6O9D - chain A; structure by X-ray diffraction, 2.51 A resolution.

[Chain A]
Molecule: Interleukin-1 receptor-associated kinase 4
Source organism: Homo sapiens
Notes: EC 2.7.11.1
UniProtKB: Q9NWZ3 (IRAK4_HUMAN), isoform Q9NWZ3-2; residues 160-460 here correspond to UniProt positions 36-336 (UniProt number = residue number - 124)
Chain sequence (320 residues; numbered 144 to 463; the number before each row is that of its first residue):
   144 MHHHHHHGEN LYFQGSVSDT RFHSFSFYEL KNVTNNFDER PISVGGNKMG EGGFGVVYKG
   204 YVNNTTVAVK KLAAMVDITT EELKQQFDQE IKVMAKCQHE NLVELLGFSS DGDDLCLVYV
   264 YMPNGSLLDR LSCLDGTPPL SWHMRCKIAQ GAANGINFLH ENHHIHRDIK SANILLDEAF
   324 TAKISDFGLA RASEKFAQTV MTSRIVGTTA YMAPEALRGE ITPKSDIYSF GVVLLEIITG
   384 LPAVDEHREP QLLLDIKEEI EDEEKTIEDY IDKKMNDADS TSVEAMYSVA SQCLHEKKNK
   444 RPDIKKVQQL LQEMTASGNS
Unresolved in the structure: 144-161, 217-221, 256-257, 337-340, 459-463
Differences from the reference sequence: initiating methionine (144); expression tag (145-159, 461-463)
Modified / non-standard residues: Thr342 (phosphothreonine; TPO); Thr345 (phosphothreonine; TPO); Ser346 (phosphoserine; SEP)
Ligand contacts: LTY (N-{7-[4-(aminomethyl)piperidin-1-yl]quinolin-6-yl}pyrazolo[1,5-a]pyrimidine-3-carboxamide): Met192, Gly193, Glu194, Gly195, Val200, Ala211, Lys213, Val246, Tyr262, Val263, Tyr264, Met265, Pro266, Gly268, Ser269, Asp272, Ala315, Leu318, Ser328, Asp329

[Overview]
Chain A binds compound LTY.
Chain A is Interleukin-1 receptor-associated kinase 4 (Homo sapiens); the structure, Structure of the IRAK4
kinase domain with compound 5, was determined by X-ray diffraction (same publication as 6O8U, 6O94 and 6O95).
